6M6W - chains D and F of the 8 polymer chains in the assembly; structure by X-ray diffraction, 2.61 A resolution.

== Chain D ==
Molecule: Toxin-antitoxin system toxin HepN family
Organism: Shewanella oneidensis MR-1
UniProtKB: Q8ECH6 (Q8ECH6_SHEON); residue numbers follow UniProt; this construct covers 1-133
Chain sequence (133 residues; each row starts with the number of its first residue):
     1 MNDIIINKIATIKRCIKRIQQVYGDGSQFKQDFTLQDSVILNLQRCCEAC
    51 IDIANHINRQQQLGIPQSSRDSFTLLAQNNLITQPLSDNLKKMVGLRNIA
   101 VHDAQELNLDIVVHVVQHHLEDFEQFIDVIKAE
Not modelled in the structure: 1, 102-104
Sequence notes: engineered mutation Ala-104 (Tyr in Q8ECH6)
UniProt features mapped onto this chain:
  - active site: Arg-97, His-102
  - mutagenesis: Cys-15 (C15R: Loss of toxicity), His-56 (H56P: Loss of toxicity), Arg-70 (R70H: Loss of toxicity), Val-94 (V94G: Loss of toxicity), Arg-97 (R97G: Loss of toxicity), Asn-98 (N98T: Loss of toxicity; when associated with C-104), His-102 (H102A: Loss of toxicity), Leu-107 (L107H: Loss of toxicity), His-118 (H118P: Loss of toxicity)
What the authors report for this chain:
  - mutagenesis - Y104A: decreased growth with Toxin-antitoxin system antidote Mnt family (chain F)

== Chain F ==
Molecule: Toxin-antitoxin system antidote Mnt family
Organism: Shewanella oneidensis MR-1
UniProtKB: Q8ECH7 (Q8ECH7_SHEON); numbering as in UniProt (aligned over 1-139)
Chain sequence (139 residues; numbered 1 to 139; the number before each row is that of its first residue):
     1 MQQLNENKIIKLLRDNIPKLQLIYLFGSYSQGTQHRNSDIDIAVLAADTL
    51 DNIARWELAQKLASALDSDVDLVDLRSASTVLCQQVVTQGKQLWGTQQDD
   101 ELFAVKTISMYQHLQAERQAIIDDVMANTAAKAHRGESL
Not modelled in the structure: 1-2, 36-37, 128-139
UniProt features mapped onto this chain:
  - motif: Gly-27 to Asp-41 (GSX(10)DXD motif)
  - binding site (Mg(2+)): Asp-39, Asp-41, Asp-71
  - mutagenesis: Gly-27 to Ser-28 (No longer AMPylates HepT, reduced ability to neutralize HepT), Asp-39 to Asp-41 (No longer AMPylates HepT, reduced ability to neutralize HepT, still binds HepT), Gln-98 to His-113 (Significantly reduces antitoxin function, reduced ability to neutralize HepT, decreased ability to AMPylate HepT)
What the authors report for this chain:
  - mutagenesis - G27A/S28T, D39E/D41E: decreased growth with Toxin-antitoxin system toxin HepN family (chain D)

== Chain D / chain F interface ==
Pairs across the interface - 15 pairs, chain D then chain F:
  Asp-3(D) / Val-81(F)
  Asp-3(D) / Tyr-111(F)  hydrogen bond
  Asp-3(D) / Arg-118(F)  salt bridge
  Ile-5(D) / Met-126(F)  hydrophobic
  Ile-6(D) / Ile-122(F)  hydrophobic
  Asn-7(D) / Val-81(F)
  Ile-9(D) / Met-126(F)  hydrophobic
  Lys-13(D) / Val-125(F)  hydrogen bond (side chain-backbone)
  Asn-55(D) / His-35(F)
  Arg-59(D) / Ser-28(F)
  Arg-59(D) / Gln-34(F)
  Ile-65(D) / Gln-34(F)
  Lys-131(D) / Val-125(F)
  Lys-131(D) / Met-126(F)
  Lys-131(D) / Ala-127(F)
Also at the interface, not in a pair above, chain D (13 interface residues in all): Ile-4, Pro-66, Glu-133
Also at the interface, not in a pair above, chain F (11 interface residues in all): Gln-85

== Overview ==
Chain D and chain F form an interface of 13 and 11 residues respectively; the contacts include 2 hydrogen
bonds and 1 salt bridge. Among the polar pairs are Asp-3(D)/Arg-118(F), Asp-3(D)/Tyr-111(F) and
Lys-13(D)/Val-125(F). The paper reports that G27A/S28T and D39E/D41E of chain F reduce growth with
Toxin-antitoxin system toxin HepN family (chain D); Y104A of chain D reduces growth with Toxin-antitoxin
system antidote Mnt family (chain F).
Here chain D is Toxin-antitoxin system toxin HepN family and chain F is Toxin-antitoxin system antidote Mnt
family, both from Shewanella oneidensis MR-1. Entry 6M6W (Crystal structure the toxin-antitoxin MntA-HpeT
mutant-Y104A) was determined by X-ray diffraction together with 6M6U, 6M6V and 7BXO from the same study.
